Entry 6BRH (X-ray diffraction, 3.40 A resolution); this record covers chain A.

Chain A:
Molecule: Deoxynucleoside triphosphate triphosphohydrolase SAMHD1
Source organism: Mus musculus
Reference sequence: F8WJE0 (F8WJE0_MOUSE); numbering as in UniProt (aligned over 1-658)
Sequence (672 residues; row label = number of the first residue in the row; numbers below 1 keep their minus sign (Met-13 is residue -13)):
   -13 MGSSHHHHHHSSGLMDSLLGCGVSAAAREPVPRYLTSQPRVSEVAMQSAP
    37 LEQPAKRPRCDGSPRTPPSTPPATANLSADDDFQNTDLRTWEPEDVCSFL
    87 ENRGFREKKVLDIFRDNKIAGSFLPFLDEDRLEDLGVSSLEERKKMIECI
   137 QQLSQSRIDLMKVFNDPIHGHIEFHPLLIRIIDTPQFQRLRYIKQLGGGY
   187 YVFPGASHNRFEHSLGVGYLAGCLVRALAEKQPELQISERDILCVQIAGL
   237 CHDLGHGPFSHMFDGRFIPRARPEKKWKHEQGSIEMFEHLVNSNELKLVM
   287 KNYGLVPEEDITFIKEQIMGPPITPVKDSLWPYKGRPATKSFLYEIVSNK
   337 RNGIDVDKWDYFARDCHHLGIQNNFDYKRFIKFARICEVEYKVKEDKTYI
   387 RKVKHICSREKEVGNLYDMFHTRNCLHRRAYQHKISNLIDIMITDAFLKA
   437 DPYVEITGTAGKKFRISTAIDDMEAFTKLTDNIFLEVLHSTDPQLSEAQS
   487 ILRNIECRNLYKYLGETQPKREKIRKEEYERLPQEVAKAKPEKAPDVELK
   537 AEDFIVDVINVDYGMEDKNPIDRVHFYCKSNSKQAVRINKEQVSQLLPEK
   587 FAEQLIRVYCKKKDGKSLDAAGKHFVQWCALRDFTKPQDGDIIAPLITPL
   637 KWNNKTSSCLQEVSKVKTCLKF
Unresolved in the structure: -13 to 71, 308-315, 380-384, 528-532, 549-558, 564-588, 625-658
Construct notes: initiating methionine (-13); expression tag (-12 to 0)
Bound ions: Mg2+: Asp239, Asp343
Small-molecule neighbours: 2'-deoxyguanosine-5'-triphosphate (DGT): Arg75, Lys148, Val149, Phe150, Ile165, Ile168, Asp169, Gln174, Arg177, Phe197
From the paper describing this entry:
  - mutagenesis - S142I/S566T/N567A: decreased catalytic activity
  - mutagenesis - F109L/F112C/R143H: abolished catalytic activity

Summary:
Chain A binds 2'-deoxyguanosine-5'-triphosphate. Asp239 and Asp343 form the Mg2+ site. The paper reports that
S142I/S566T/N567A reduce catalytic activity; F109L/F112C/R143H abolish catalytic activity.
Chain A is Deoxynucleoside triphosphate triphosphohydrolase SAMHD1 (Mus musculus); the structure, The SAM
domain of mouse SAMHD1 is critical for its activation and regulation, was determined by X-ray diffraction,
deposited together with 6BRG and 6BRK.
